Entry 8SWV (electron microscopy, 3.37 A resolution); this record covers chains F and H of the 8 polymer chains in the assembly.

Chain F:
Name: Surface protein gp120
Source organism: Human immunodeficiency virus 1
Notes: engineered mutation(s): A501C
Amino-acid sequence (516 residues; row label = number of the first residue in the row; note: 3 numbers in that range are skipped by the numbering (no residue carries them; nothing is unmodelled there); numbers below 1 keep their minus sign (Met-4 is residue -4)):
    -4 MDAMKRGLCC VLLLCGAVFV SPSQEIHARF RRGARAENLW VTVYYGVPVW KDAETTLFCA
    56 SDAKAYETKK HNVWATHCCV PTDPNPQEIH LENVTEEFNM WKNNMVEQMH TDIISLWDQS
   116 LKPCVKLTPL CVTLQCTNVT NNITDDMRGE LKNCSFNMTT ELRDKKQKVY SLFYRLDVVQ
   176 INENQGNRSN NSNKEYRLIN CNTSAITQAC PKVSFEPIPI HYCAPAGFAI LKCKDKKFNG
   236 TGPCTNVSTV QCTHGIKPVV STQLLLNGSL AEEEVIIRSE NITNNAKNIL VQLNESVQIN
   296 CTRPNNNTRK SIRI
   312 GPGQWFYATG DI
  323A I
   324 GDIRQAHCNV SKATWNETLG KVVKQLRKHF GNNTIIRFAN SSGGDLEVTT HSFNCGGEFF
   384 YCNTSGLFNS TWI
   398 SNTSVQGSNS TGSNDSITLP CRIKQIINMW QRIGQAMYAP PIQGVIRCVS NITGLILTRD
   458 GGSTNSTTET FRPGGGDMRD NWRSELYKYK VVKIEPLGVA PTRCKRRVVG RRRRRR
Not modelled in the structure: -4 to 33, 59-65, 78-81, 178-188, 398-411, 459-462, 505-513
Disulfides: Cys54-Cys73, Cys119-Cys205, Cys126-Cys196, Cys131-Cys149, Cys218-Cys247, Cys228-Cys239, Cys296-Cys331, Cys378-Cys445, Cys385-Cys418
Covalently attached groups: N-acetylglucosamine (NAG) linked to Asn133, Asn152, Asn197, Asn262, Asn289, Asn295, Asn332, Asn363, Asn386, Asn392
What the authors report for this chain:
  - mutagenesis - T465N: decreased binding to control group

Chain H:
Name: IF1 Heavy Chain
Source organism: Macaca mulatta
Amino-acid sequence (122 residues; each row starts with the number of its first residue; X marks 122 residues of unknown identity (built as UNK)):
     2 XXXXXXXXXX XXXXXXXXXX XXXXXXXXXX XXXXXXXXXX XXXXXXXXXX XXXXXXXXXX
    62 XXXXXXXXXX XXXXXXXXXX XXXXXXXXXX XXXXXXXXXX XXXXXXXXXX XXXXXXXXXX
   122 XX

How chain F and chain H interact:
Chain F residues in contact with chain H, 8 residues: Ala281, Lys282, Gly366, Gln428, Ile430, Gly431, Asp474, Arg476

Overview:
No residue of chain F is in contact with chain H. N-acetylglucosamine is covalently linked to Asn133(F),
Asn152(F), Asn197(F), Asn262(F), Asn289(F) and Asn295(F) and 4 more. From the paper: T465N of chain F reduces
binding to control group.
Here chain F is Surface protein gp120 (Human immunodeficiency virus 1) and chain H is IF1 Heavy Chain (Macaca
mulatta). Entry 8SWV (BG505 Boost2 SOSIP.664 in complex with NHP polyclonal antibody IF1) was determined by
electron microscopy (same publication as 8T2E, 8T2F, 8SWW and 8SWX).
